PDB entry 1JDW | X-ray diffraction, 1.90 A resolution | chain A

# Chain A
Name: L-arginine\:glycine amidinotransferase
Organism: Homo sapiens
Notes: EC 2.1.4.1
UniProt: P50440 (GATM_HUMAN); residues 1-423 here = UniProt positions 1-423
Amino-acid sequence (423 residues; each row starts with the number of its first residue):
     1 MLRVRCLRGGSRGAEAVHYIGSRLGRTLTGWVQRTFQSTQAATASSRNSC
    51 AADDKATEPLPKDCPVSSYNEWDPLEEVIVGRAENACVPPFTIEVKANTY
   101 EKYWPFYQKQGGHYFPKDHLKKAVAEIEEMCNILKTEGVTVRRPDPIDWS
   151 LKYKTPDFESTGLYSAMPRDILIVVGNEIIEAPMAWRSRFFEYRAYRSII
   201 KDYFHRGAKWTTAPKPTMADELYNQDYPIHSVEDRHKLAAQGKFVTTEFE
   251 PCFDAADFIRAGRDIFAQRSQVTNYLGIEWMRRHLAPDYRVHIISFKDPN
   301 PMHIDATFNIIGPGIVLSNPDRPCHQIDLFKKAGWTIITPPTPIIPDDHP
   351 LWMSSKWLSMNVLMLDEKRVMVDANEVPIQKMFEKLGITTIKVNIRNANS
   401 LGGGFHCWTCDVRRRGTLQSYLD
Not modelled in the structure: 1-63
Covalently attached groups: beta-mercaptoethanol (BME) linked to Cys-407
Curated features (UniProtKB/Swiss-Prot):
  - active site: Asp-254, His-303, Cys-407 (Amidino-cysteine intermediate)
  - binding site (arginine): Asp-170, Asp-305, Arg-322, Ser-354, Ser-355
  - modified residue: Ser-46 (Phosphoserine), Ser-49 (Phosphoserine), Lys-385 (N6-acetyllysine)
  - natural variant: Arg-23 (R23Q: In CCDS3; uncertain significance), Ile-93 (I93V: In CCDS3; uncertain significance), Lys-102 (K102N: In CCDS3; uncertain significance), Pro-105 (P105L: In CCDS3; uncertain significance), Glu-181 (E181K: In CCDS3; uncertain significance), Ala-185 (A185P: In CCDS3), Arg-189 (R189C: In CCDS3; uncertain significance), Tyr-203 (Y203S: In CCDS3), Ala-208 (A208T: In CCDS3; uncertain significance), Ser-231 (S231C: Decreases glycine amidinotransferase activity), Asp-234 (D234G: Decreases glycine amidinotransferase activity), Arg-282 (R282H: In CCDS3; uncertain significance), 7 further natural variant entries in UniProt
  - mutagenesis: Asp-170 (D170N: Complete loss of activity), Glu-233 (E233K: Complete loss of activity; when associated with S-407), Asp-254 (D254N: Significantly reduced activity), His-303 (H303V: Complete loss of activity), Asp-305 (D305A: Complete loss of activity), Arg-322 (R322E: Significantly reduced activity), Ser-355 (S355A: Significantly reduced activity), Cys-407 (C407S: Complete loss of activity; when associated with K-233), Cys-410 (C410A: No effect on activity)

# Overview
From UniProt: 3 active-site residues, 5 arginine-binding residues and 9 mutagenesis sites.
Chain A is L-arginine\:glycine amidinotransferase (Homo sapiens); the structure, Crystal structure and
mechanism of L-arginine: glycine amidinotransferase: A mitochondrial enzyme involved in creatine biosynthesis,
was determined by X-ray diffraction, deposited together with 2JDW, 3JDW and 4JDW.
